9C4D - chains A and G of the 10 polymer chains in the assembly; structure by electron microscopy, 4.17 A resolution (low resolution: residue-level contacts below are approximate; hydrogen-bond / salt-bridge calls are withheld).

# Chain A
Molecule: 77-nt DNA strand
Sequence (77 nucleotides; each row starts with the number of its first residue):
     3 TTTTTAGCATAGCTCCAACTTTTTTTCTGTCACCTTATTTATTAGTAAAC
    53 AGGAAACAACGTTGCTATAGACCCACT

# Chain G
Protein: HTH-type transcriptional regulator MntR
Organism: Bacillus subtilis
Reference sequence: P54512 (MNTR_BACSU); numbering as in UniProt (aligned over 1-142)
Amino-acid sequence (142 residues; row label = number of the first residue in the row):
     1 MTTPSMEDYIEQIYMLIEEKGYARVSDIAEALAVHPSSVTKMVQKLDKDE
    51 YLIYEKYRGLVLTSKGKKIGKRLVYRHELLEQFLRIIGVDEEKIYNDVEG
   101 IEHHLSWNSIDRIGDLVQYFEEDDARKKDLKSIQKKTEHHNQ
Unresolved in the structure: 1-2
UniProt features mapped onto this chain:
  - binding site (Cd(2+)): Asp8, Glu11, His77, Glu99, Glu102, His103
  - binding site (Mn(2+)): Asp8, Glu11, His77, Glu99, Glu102, His103
  - mutagenesis: Asp8 (D8M: Binds only one manganese ion, in a pseudo-hexacoordinate geometry), Glu11 (E11K: Retains selectivity for activation by Mn(2+) and Cd(2+) over Co(2+) and Fe(2+). Can bind Mn(2+) in the C site, despite alteration to the A site, and adopt active DNA-binding conformations ...), His77 (H77A: Retains selectivity for activation by Mn(2+) and Cd(2+) over Co(2+) and Fe(2+). Can bind Mn(2+) in the C site, despite alteration to the A site, and adopt active DNA-binding conformations ...)
Bound ions: Mn2+ site 1: Asp8, Glu99, Glu102, His103; Mn2+ site 2: Glu11, His77, Glu102
Reported in the primary citation:
  - mutagenesis - Y22A: abolished binding to P84
  - mutagenesis - Y22A, D27A: unchanged binding to C84
  - mutagenesis - Y22A, D27A: unchanged binding to H26
  - mutagenesis - D27A: increased binding to P84

# Chain A / chain G interface
Contacting residue pairs (13):
  DT44(A) with Arg24(G); Val25(G); Ser26(G); Lys56(G); Tyr57(G)
  DT45(A) with Val25(G); Thr40(G); Tyr54(G); Glu55(G); Lys56(G); Tyr57(G)
  DA46(A) with Gln44(G); Lys56(G)
Interface residues without a listed pair, chain A (5 interface residues in all): DA43, DG47
Interface residues without a listed pair, chain G (10 interface residues in all): Ser37

# Overview
The interface between chain A and chain G involves 5 residues on one side and 10 on the other. From UniProt: 6
Cd2+-binding residues, 6 Mn2+-binding residues and 3 mutagenesis sites on chain G. The paper reports that Y22A
of chain G abolishes binding to P84; D27A of chain G increases binding to P84.
Chain A is a 77-nt DNA strand and chain G is HTH-type transcriptional regulator MntR (Bacillus subtilis); the
structure, The structure of 4 MntR homodimers bound to the promoter sequence of mnep, was determined by
electron microscopy (same publication as 9C4C).
